PDB entry 7NBQ | X-ray diffraction, 2.48 A resolution | chain A

== Chain A ==
Molecule: Nicotinamide N-methyltransferase
Source organism: Homo sapiens
Notes: EC 2.1.1.1
UniProtKB: P40261 (NNMT_HUMAN); residues 1-264 here = UniProt positions 1-264
Chain sequence (283 residues; each row starts with the number of its first residue; numbers below 1 keep their minus sign (Met-18 is residue -18)):
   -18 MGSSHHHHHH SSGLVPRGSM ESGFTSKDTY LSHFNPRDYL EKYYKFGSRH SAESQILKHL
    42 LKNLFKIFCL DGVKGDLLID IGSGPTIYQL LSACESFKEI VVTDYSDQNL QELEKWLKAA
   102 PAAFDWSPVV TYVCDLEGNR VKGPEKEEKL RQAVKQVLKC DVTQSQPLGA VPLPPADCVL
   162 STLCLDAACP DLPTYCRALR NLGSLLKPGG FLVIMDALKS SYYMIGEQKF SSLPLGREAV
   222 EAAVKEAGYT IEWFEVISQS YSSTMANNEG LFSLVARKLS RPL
Unresolved in the structure: -18 to -9, 28-30, 261-264
Sequence notes: initiating methionine (-18); expression tag (-17 to 0); engineered mutation Ala100 (Lys in P40261), Ala101 (Glu in P40261), Ala103 (Glu in P40261)
Small-molecule neighbours:
  - S-adenosylhomocysteine (SAH): Tyr11, Phe15, Tyr20, Tyr25, Gly63, Ser64, Gly65, Thr67, Tyr69, Gln70, Asp85, Tyr86, Ser87, Asn90, Cys141, Asp142, Val143, Thr144, Thr163, Leu164, Cys165, Ala168, Ala169, Tyr204
  - U72 (2-methyl-1,2,6,7-tetrahydro-3H,5H-pyrido[3,2,1-ij]quinazolin-3-imine): Tyr20, Tyr24, Tyr25, Leu164, Asp167, Ala168, Asp197, Ala198, Ser201, Tyr203, Tyr204, Ser213, Tyr242, Ala247, Asn249
Curated features (UniProtKB/Swiss-Prot):
  - binding site (S-adenosyl-L-methionine): Tyr20, Tyr25, Gly63, Tyr69, Asp85, Asn90, Asp142, Val143, Thr163
  - binding site (nicotinamide): Asp197, Ser213
  - modified residue: Arg18 (Citrulline), Lys39 (N6-acetyllysine), Arg132 (Citrulline), Arg181 (Citrulline)
  - mutagenesis: Arg18 (R18K: Has no effect on N-methyltransferase activity), Tyr20 (Y20A: Loss of N-methyltransferase activity; Y20F: Decreases N-methyltransferase activity), Arg132 (R132K: Loss of N-methyltransferase activity like its citrullinated counterpart), Arg181 (R181K: Has no effect on N-methyltransferase activity), Asp197 (D197A: Loss of N-methyltransferase activity), Ser201 (S201A: Has no effect on N-methyltransferase activity), Ser213 (S213A: Has no effect on N-methyltransferase activity)

== Overview ==
Ligands of chain A: S-adenosylhomocysteine and compound U72. From UniProt: 9 S-adenosyl-L-methionine-binding
residues, nicotinamide-binding residues Asp197 and Ser213 and 7 mutagenesis sites.
Chain A is Nicotinamide N-methyltransferase (Homo sapiens); the structure, Co-crystal structure of Human
Nicotinamide N-methyltransferase (NNMT) with the tricyclic inhibitor (4), was determined by X-ray diffraction,
deposited together with 7BKG, 7BLE, 7NBJ and 7NBM.
